Entry 8CFA (electron microscopy, 3.06 A resolution); this record covers chains A and G of the 7 polymer chains in the assembly.

# Chain A (and G)
Name: Major capsid subunit
Notes: chain G of this document is another copy of the same molecule, construct and numbering; everything in this record applies to it too
UniProtKB: Q77WA0 (Q77WA0_BPHK0); numbering as in UniProt (aligned over 1-385)
Sequence (385 residues; numbered 1 to 385; the number before each row is that of its first residue):
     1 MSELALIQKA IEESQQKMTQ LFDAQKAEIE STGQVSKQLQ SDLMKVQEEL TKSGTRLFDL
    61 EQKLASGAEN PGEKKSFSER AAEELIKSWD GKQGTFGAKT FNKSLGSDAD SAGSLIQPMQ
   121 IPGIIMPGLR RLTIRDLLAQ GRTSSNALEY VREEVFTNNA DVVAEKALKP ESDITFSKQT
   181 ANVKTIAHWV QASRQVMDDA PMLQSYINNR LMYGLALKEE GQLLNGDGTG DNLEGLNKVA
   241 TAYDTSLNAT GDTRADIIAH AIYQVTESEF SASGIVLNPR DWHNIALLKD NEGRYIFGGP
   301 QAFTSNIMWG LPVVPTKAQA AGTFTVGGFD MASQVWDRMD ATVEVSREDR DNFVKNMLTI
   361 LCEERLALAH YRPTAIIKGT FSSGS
Not modelled in the structure: 1-130, 156-173, 383-385 (chain G: 1-125, 158-172, 383-385)

# Interface between chain A and chain G
Pairs across the interface (6; chain A residue first):
  Ser145(A) - Asn146(G)
  Asn146(A) - Ser145(G)  hydrogen bond
  Asn146(A) - Ala147(G)
  Ala147(A) - Asn146(G)
  Ala147(A) - Ala147(G)  hydrophobic
  Asn182(A) - Asn182(G)
Other interface residues (no listed pair), chain A (6 interface residues in all): Lys178, Thr180
Other interface residues (no listed pair), chain G (6 interface residues in all): Thr180, Asp231

# Overview
The chain A/chain G interface involves 6 residues from each chain; the contacts include 1 hydrogen bond. Its
one hydrogen-bonded contact is Asn146(A)-Ser145(G).
Both chains are Major capsid subunit. Entry 8CFA (HK97 Prohead II as part of a DNA packaging complex) was
determined by electron microscopy (same publication as 8CEZ).
